PDB entry 5JNT | X-ray diffraction, 1.45 A resolution | chain A

Chain A:
Protein: Low molecular weight phosphotyrosine protein phosphatase
Organism: Homo sapiens
Notes: EC 3.1.3.48
UniProtKB: P24666 (PPAC_HUMAN); residues 0-157 here correspond to UniProt positions 1-158 (UniProt number = residue number + 1)
Amino-acid sequence (160 residues; each row starts with the number of its first residue; numbers below 1 keep their minus sign (Gly-2 is residue -2)):
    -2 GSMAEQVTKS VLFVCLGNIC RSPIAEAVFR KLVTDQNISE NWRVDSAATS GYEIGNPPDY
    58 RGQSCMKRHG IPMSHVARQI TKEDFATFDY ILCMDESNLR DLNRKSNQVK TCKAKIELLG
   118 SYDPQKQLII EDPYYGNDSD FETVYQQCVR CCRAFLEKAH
Unresolved in the structure: -2 to 3
Sequence notes: expression tag (-2 to -1); conflict Val4 (Ala5 in P24666)
Curated features (UniProtKB/Swiss-Prot):
  - active site: Cys12 (Nucleophile), Arg18, Asp129 (Proton donor)
  - modified residue: Ala1 (N-acetylalanine), Tyr131 (Phosphotyrosine), Tyr132 (Phosphotyrosine)

Summary:
UniProt lists 3 active-site residues.
Chain A is Low molecular weight phosphotyrosine protein phosphatase (Homo sapiens); the structure, Crystal
structure of human low molecular weight protein tyrosine phosphatase (LMPTP) type A complexed with MES, was
determined by X-ray diffraction (same publication as 5JNR, 5JNS, 5JNU, 5JNV and 5JNW).
